Entry 8YE4 (X-ray diffraction, 3.20 A resolution); this record covers chains E and G of the 5 polymer chains in the assembly.

[Chain E]
Molecule: Spike protein S1
Notes: fragment: 448-456 peptide
UniProtKB: P0DTC2 (SPIKE_SARS2); residues 1-9 here correspond to UniProt positions 448-456 (UniProt number = residue number + 447)
Chain sequence (9 residues; row label = number of the first residue in the row):
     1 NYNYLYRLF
UniProt features mapped onto this chain:
  - region: Asn1 to Phe9 (Immunodominant HLA epitope recognized by the CD8+)
What the authors report for this chain:
  - mutagenesis - L5R, Y6F: abolished binding to TCRNYN-I
  - mutagenesis - L5R (8.7-fold), Y6F (13.5-fold): decreased binding to TCRNYN-II
  - mutagenesis - N3K (1.5-fold), L5Q (4.2-fold): decreased binding to TCRNYN-I

[Chain G]
Molecule: TCR NYN-I alpha chain
Organism: Homo sapiens
Chain sequence (187 residues; numbered 2 to 188; the number before each row is that of its first residue):
     2 EVEQDPGPFNVPEGATVAFNCTYSNSASQSFFWYRQDCRKEPKLLMSVYS
    52 SGNEDGRFTAQLNRASQYISLLIRDSKLSDSATYLCVVNAHSGAGSYQLT
   102 FGKGTKLSVIPIQNPDPAVYQLRDSKSSDKSVCLFTDFDSQTNVSQSKDS
   152 DVYITDKCVLDMRSMDFKSNSAVAWSNKSDFACANAF
Disordered / not traced: 140-142, 188
Cystine bridges: Cys22-Cys87, Cys134-Cys184
What the authors report for this chain:
  - specificity-determining residues: Ala28 (proposed by the authors, not directly observed)

[How chain E and chain G interact]
Residue-residue contacts - 8 pairs, chain E then chain G:
  Tyr4(E) with Ala28(G); Gln30(G); Tyr98(G), hydrogen bond (backbone-side chain)
  Leu5(E) with Tyr98(G)
  Tyr6(E) with Ser31(G), hydrogen bond; Asn90(G), hydrogen bond; Tyr98(G), hydrophobic
  Arg7(E) with Ser31(G), hydrogen bond
Interface residues without a listed pair, chain E (5 interface residues in all): Asn3
Interface residues without a listed pair, chain G (6 interface residues in all): His92
From the paper, about this interface:
  - interface residues, chain G: Ala28(G), Gln30(G), Ser31(G), Asn90(G), Tyr98(G)

[Summary]
The interface between chain E and chain G involves 5 residues on one side and 6 on the other; the contacts
include 4 hydrogen bonds. Among the polar pairs are Tyr4(E)-Tyr98(G), Tyr6(E)-Ser31(G) and Tyr6(E)-Asn90(G).
From the paper: L5R and Y6F of chain E abolish binding to TCRNYN-I; interface residues Ala28(G), Gln30(G) and
Ser31(G) among others; 4 substitutions were tested in all.
Here chain E is Spike protein S1 and chain G is TCR NYN-I alpha chain (Homo sapiens). Entry 8YE4 (The complex
of TCR NYN-I and HLA-A24 bound to SARS-CoV-2 Spike448-456 peptide NYNYLYRLF) was determined by X-ray
diffraction (same publication as 8ZV9).
